PDB entry 3D25 | X-ray diffraction, 1.30 A resolution | chains A and C of the 3 polymer chains in the assembly

# Chain A
Name: HLA class I histocompatibility antigen, A-2 alpha chain
Organism: Homo sapiens
Reference sequence: P01892 (1A02_HUMAN); residues 1-274 here correspond to UniProt positions 25-298 (UniProt number = residue number + 24)
Sequence (274 residues; row label = number of the first residue in the row):
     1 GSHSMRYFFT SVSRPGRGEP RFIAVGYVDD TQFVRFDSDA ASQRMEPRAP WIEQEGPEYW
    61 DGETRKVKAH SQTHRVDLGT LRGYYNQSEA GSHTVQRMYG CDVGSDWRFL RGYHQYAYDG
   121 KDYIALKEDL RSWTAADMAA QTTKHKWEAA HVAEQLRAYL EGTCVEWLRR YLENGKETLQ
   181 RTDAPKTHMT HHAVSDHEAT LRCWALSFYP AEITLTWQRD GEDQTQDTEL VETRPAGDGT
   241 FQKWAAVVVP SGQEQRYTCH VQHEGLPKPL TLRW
Disulfides: Cys-101/Cys-164, Cys-203/Cys-259

# Chain C
Name: Nonameric peptide from HA-1
Reference sequence: Q6P189 (HMHA1_HUMAN); residues 1-9 here correspond to UniProt positions 137-145 (UniProt number = residue number + 136)
Sequence (9 residues; each row starts with the number of its first residue):
     1 VLHDDLLEA

# Chain A / chain C interface
Contacting residue pairs (41; chain A residue first):
  Met-5(A) / Val-1(C)
  Tyr-7(A) / Val-1(C)  hydrogen bond (side chain-backbone)
  Tyr-7(A) / Leu-2(C)  hydrophobic
  Phe-9(A) / Leu-2(C)  hydrophobic
  Met-45(A) / Leu-2(C)  hydrophobic
  Tyr-59(A) / Val-1(C)  hydrophobic
  Glu-63(A) / Val-1(C)
  Glu-63(A) / Leu-2(C)  hydrogen bond (side chain-backbone)
  Lys-66(A) / Val-1(C)
  Lys-66(A) / Leu-2(C)  hydrogen bond (side chain-backbone)
  Lys-66(A) / His-3(C)
  Lys-66(A) / Asp-4(C)
  Val-67(A) / Leu-2(C)  hydrophobic
  His-70(A) / His-3(C)
  His-70(A) / Leu-6(C)
  Thr-73(A) / Leu-6(C)  hydrogen bond (side chain-backbone)
  Thr-73(A) / Leu-7(C)
  Val-76(A) / Glu-8(C)
  Asp-77(A) / Glu-8(C)
  Asp-77(A) / Ala-9(C)  hydrogen bond (side chain-backbone)
  Thr-80(A) / Ala-9(C)
  Leu-81(A) / Ala-9(C)  hydrophobic
  Tyr-84(A) / Ala-9(C)  hydrogen bond (side chain-backbone)
  Arg-97(A) / Leu-6(C)
  Tyr-99(A) / Leu-2(C)
  Tyr-99(A) / His-3(C)  hydrogen bond (side chain-backbone)
  Thr-143(A) / Ala-9(C)  hydrogen bond (side chain-backbone)
  Lys-146(A) / Ala-9(C)  hydrogen bond (side chain-backbone)
  Trp-147(A) / Leu-7(C)
  Trp-147(A) / Glu-8(C)  hydrogen bond (side chain-backbone)
  Trp-147(A) / Ala-9(C)
  Ala-150(A) / Leu-7(C)  hydrophobic
  Val-152(A) / Leu-7(C)  hydrophobic
  Gln-155(A) / His-3(C)
  Leu-156(A) / His-3(C)
  Tyr-159(A) / Val-1(C)  hydrogen bond (side chain-backbone)
  Tyr-159(A) / Leu-2(C)
  Tyr-159(A) / His-3(C)
  Thr-163(A) / Val-1(C)
  Trp-167(A) / Val-1(C)  hydrophobic
  Tyr-171(A) / Val-1(C)  hydrogen bond (side chain-backbone)

# In short
The interface between chain A and chain C involves 28 residues on one side and 8 on the other; the contacts
include 12 hydrogen bonds. Polar pairs include Tyr-7(A)/Val-1(C), Glu-63(A)/Leu-2(C) and Lys-66(A)/Leu-2(C).
Here chain A is HLA class I histocompatibility antigen, A-2 alpha chain (Homo sapiens) and chain C is
Nonameric peptide from HA-1. Entry 3D25 (Crystal structure of HA-1 minor histocompatibility antigen bound to
human class I MHC HLA-A2) was determined by X-ray diffraction.
